Entry 9JYY (electron microscopy, 3.00 A resolution); this record covers chains f and Q of the 28 polymer chains in the assembly.

Chain f:
Protein: Internal virion protein gp14
From: Escherichia phage T7
UniProt: P03724 (GP14_BPT7); numbering as in UniProt (aligned over 1-196)
Amino-acid sequence (196 residues; each row starts with the number of its first residue):
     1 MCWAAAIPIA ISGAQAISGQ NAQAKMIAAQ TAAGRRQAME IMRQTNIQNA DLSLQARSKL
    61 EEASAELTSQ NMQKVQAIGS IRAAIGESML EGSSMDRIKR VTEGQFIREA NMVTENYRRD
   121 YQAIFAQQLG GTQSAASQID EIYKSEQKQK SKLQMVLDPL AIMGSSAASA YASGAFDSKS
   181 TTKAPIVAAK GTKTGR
Not modelled in the structure: 1-3, 87-100, 129-196

Chain Q:
Protein: Internal virion protein gp15
From: Escherichia phage T7
Amino-acid sequence (747 residues; each row starts with the number of its first residue):
     1 MSKIESALQA AQPGLSRLRG GAGGMGYRAA TTQAEQPRSS LLDTIGRFAK AGADMYTAKE
    61 QRARDLADER SNEIIRKLTP EQRREALNNG TLLYQDDPYA MEALRVKTGR NAAYLVDDDV
   121 MQKIKEGVFR TREEMEEYRH SRLQEGAKVY AEQFGIDPED VDYQRGFNGD ITERNISLYG
   181 AHDNFLSQQA QKGAIMNSRV ELNGVLQDPD MLRRPDSADF FEKYIDNGLV TGAIPSDAQA
   241 TQLISQAFSD ASSRAGGADF LMRVGDKKVT LNGATTTYRE LIGEEQWNAL MVTAQRSQFE
   301 TDAKLNEQYR LKINSALNQE DPRTAWEMLQ GIKAELDKVQ PDEQMTPQRE WLISAQEQVQ
   361 NQMNAWTKAQ AKALDDSMKS MNKLDVIDKQ FQKRINGEWV STDFKDMPVN ENTGEFKHSD
   421 MVNYANKKLA EIDSMDIPDG AKDAMKLKYL QADSKDGAFR TAIGTMVTDA GQEWSAAVIN
   481 GKLPERTPAM DALRRIRNAD PQLIAALYPD QAELFLTMDM MDKQGIDPQV ILDADRLTVK
   541 RSKEQRFEDD KAFESALNAS KAPEIARMPA SLRESARKIY DSVKYRSGNE SMAMEQMTKF
   601 LKESTYTFTG DDVDGDTVGV IPKNMMQVNS DPKSWEQGRD ILEEARKGII ASNPWITNKQ
   661 LTMYSQGDSI YLMDTTGQVR VRYDKELLSK VWSENQKKLE EKAREKALAD VNKRAPIVAA
   721 TKAREAAAKR VREKRKQTPK FIYGRKE
Not modelled in the structure: 1-40, 712-747

Interface between chain f and chain Q:
Pairs across the interface (12):
  N49(f) - E335(Q)
  N49(f) - K338(Q)  hydrogen bond
  A50(f) - G331(Q)
  A50(f) - A334(Q)  hydrophobic
  D51(f) - K312(Q)  salt bridge
  D51(f) - M328(Q)
  D51(f) - I332(Q)
  D51(f) - E335(Q)
  L54(f) - Q319(Q)
  L54(f) - M328(Q)  hydrophobic
  R57(f) - E327(Q)  salt bridge
  R57(f) - M328(Q)
Other interface residues (no listed pair), chain f (6 interface residues in all): L52
Other interface residues (no listed pair), chain Q (10 interface residues in all): T324

In short:
Chain f and chain Q form an interface of 6 and 10 residues respectively, with 1 hydrogen bond and 2 salt
bridges. Polar pairs include D51(f)-K312(Q), R57(f)-E327(Q) and N49(f)-K338(Q).
Here chain f is Internal virion protein gp14 and chain Q is Internal virion protein gp15, both from
Escherichia phage T7. Entry 9JYY (core proteins of mature T7) was determined by electron microscopy (same
publication as 9JYZ and 9JZ0).
